9E96 - chains H and J of the 16 polymer chains in the assembly; structure by electron microscopy, 4.05 A resolution (low resolution: residue-level contacts below are approximate; hydrogen-bond / salt-bridge calls are withheld).

# Chain H
Name: Protocadherin-10
From: Homo sapiens
UniProt: Q9P2E7 (PCD10_HUMAN); numbering as in UniProt (aligned over 19-122)
Sequence (104 residues; each row starts with the number of its first residue):
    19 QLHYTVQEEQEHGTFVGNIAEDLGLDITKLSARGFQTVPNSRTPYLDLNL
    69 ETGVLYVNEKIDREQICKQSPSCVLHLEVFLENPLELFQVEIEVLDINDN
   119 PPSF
Unresolved in the structure: 119-122
Cystine bridges: Cys85-Cys91

# Chain J
Name: Structural polyprotein
From: Western equine encephalitis virus
UniProt: Q1W679 (Q1W679_WEEV); residues 1-439 here correspond to UniProt positions 798-1236 (UniProt number = residue number + 797)
Sequence (439 residues; each row starts with the number of its first residue):
     1 FEHATTVPNVPGIPYKALVERAGYAPLNLEITVVSSELTPSTNKEYVTCK
    51 FHTVVPSPQVKCCGSLECKASSKADYTCRVFGGVYPFMWGGAQCFCDSEN
   101 TQLSEAYVEFAPDCTIDHAVALKVHTAALKVGLRIVYGNTTARLDTFVNG
   151 VTPGSSRDLKVIAGPISAAFSPFDHKVVIRKGLVYNYDFPEYGAMNPGAF
   201 GDIQASSLDATDIVARTDIRLLKPSVKNIHVPYTQAVSGYEMWKNNSGRP
   251 LQETAPFGCKIEVEPLRATNCAYGHIPISIDIPDAAFVRSSESPTILEVS
   301 CTVADCIYSADFGGSLTLQYKANREGHCPVHSHSTTAVLKEATTHVTATG
   351 SITLHFSTSSPQANFIVSLCGKKTTCNAECKPPADHIIGEPHKVDQEFQA
   401 AVSKTSWNWLLALFGGASSLIVVGLIVLVCSSMLINTRR
Cystine bridges: Cys49-Cys114, Cys63-Cys96, Cys259-Cys271, Cys301-Cys376, Cys306-Cys380, Cys328-Cys370

# Interface between chain H and chain J
Residue-residue contacts (8):
  Gln19(H) - Phe87(J)
  Gln19(H) - Trp89(J)
  Gln19(H) - Asn228(J)
  His21(H) - Trp89(J)
  Asp40(H) - Tyr85(J)
  Leu41(H) - Phe87(J)
  Leu41(H) - Lys227(J)
  Glu109(H) - Trp89(J)
Other interface residues (no listed pair), chain H (7 interface residues in all): Leu20, Phe106
Other interface residues (no listed pair), chain J (6 interface residues in all): Gly91

# Summary
7 residues of chain H face 6 of chain J across their interface.
Chain H is Protocadherin-10 (Homo sapiens) and chain J is Structural polyprotein (Western equine encephalitis
virus); the structure, WEEV CBA87 VLP in complex with human PCDH10-EC1, was determined by electron microscopy,
deposited together with 9EAU.
